6Z1T - chain AAA; structure by X-ray diffraction, 2.31 A resolution.

Chain AAA:
Molecule: Mitogen-activated protein kinase kinase kinase 14
From: Homo sapiens
Notes: EC 2.7.11.25
UniProtKB: Q99558 (M3K14_HUMAN); numbering as in UniProt (aligned over 330-680)
Amino-acid sequence (351 residues; numbered 330 to 680; the number before each row is that of its first residue):
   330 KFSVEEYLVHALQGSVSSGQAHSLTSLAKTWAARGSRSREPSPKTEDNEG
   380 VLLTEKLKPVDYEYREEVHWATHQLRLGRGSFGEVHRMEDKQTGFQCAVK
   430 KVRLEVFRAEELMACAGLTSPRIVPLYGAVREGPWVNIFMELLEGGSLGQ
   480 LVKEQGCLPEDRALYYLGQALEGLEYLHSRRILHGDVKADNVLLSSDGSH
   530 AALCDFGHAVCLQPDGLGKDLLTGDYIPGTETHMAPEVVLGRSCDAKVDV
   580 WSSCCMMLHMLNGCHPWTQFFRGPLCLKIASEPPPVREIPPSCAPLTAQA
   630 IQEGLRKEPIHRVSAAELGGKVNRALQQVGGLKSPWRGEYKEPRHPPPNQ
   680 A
Not modelled in the structure: 330-333, 542-553, 677-680
Differences from the reference sequence: conflict Asp-549 (Ser in Q99558)
Ligand contacts: 4s/3694 (Q55): Leu-406, Gly-407, Arg-408, Gly-409, Val-414, Arg-416, Ala-427, Lys-429, Met-469, Glu-470, Leu-471, Leu-472, Glu-473, Gly-475, Ser-476, Asp-519, Asn-520, Leu-522, Cys-533, Asp-534

Summary:
Chain AAA binds 4s/3694.
Chain AAA is Mitogen-activated protein kinase kinase kinase 14 (Homo sapiens); the structure, MAP3K14 (NIK) in
complex with 4S/3694, was determined by X-ray diffraction, deposited together with 6Z1Q.
